PDB entry 4H3G | X-ray diffraction, 1.85 A resolution | chain A

Chain A:
Protein: Beta-secretase 1
From: Homo sapiens
Notes: EC 3.4.23.46
UniProtKB: P56817 (BACE1_HUMAN); residues 41-454 here = UniProt positions 41-454
Sequence (414 residues; row label = number of the first residue in the row):
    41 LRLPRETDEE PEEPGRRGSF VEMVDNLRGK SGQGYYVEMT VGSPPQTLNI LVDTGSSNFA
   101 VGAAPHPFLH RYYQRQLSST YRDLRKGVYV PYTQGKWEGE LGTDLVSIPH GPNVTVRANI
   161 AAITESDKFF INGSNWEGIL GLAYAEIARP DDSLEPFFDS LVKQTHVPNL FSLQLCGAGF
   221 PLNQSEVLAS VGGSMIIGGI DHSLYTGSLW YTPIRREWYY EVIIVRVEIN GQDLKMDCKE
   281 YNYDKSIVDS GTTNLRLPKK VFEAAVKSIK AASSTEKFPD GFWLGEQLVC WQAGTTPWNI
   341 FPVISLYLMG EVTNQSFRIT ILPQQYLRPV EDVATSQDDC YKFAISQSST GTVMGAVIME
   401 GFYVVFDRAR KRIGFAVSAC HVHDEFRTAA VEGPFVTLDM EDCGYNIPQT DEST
Unresolved in the structure: 41-57, 448-454
Disulfides: C216-C420, C278-C443, C330-C380
Small-molecule neighbours: 10Q (2-{(2E,4aR,7aR)-7a-[4-(3-cyanophenyl)thiophen-2-yl]-2-imino-3-methyl-4-oxooctahydro-6H-pyrrolo[3,4-d]pyrimidin-6-yl}pyridine-3-carbonitrile): S71, G72, Q73, G74, L91, D93, G95, S96, V130, Y132, W137, F169, I171, W176, I179, R189, D289, S290, G291, T292, T293
Curated features (UniProtKB/Swiss-Prot):
  - active site: D93, D289
  - modified residue (N6-acetyllysine): K126, K275, K279, K285, K299, K300, K307
  - glycosylation (N-linked (GlcNAc...) asparagine): N153, N172, N223, N354
  - mutagenesis: D93 (D93N: Decreases beta-cleaved soluble APP production), D284 (D284N: Almost abolishes beta-cleaved soluble APP production)

Overview:
Chain A binds compound 10Q. Curated annotation (UniProt) lists active-site residues D93 and D289 and 2
mutagenesis sites.
Chain A is Beta-secretase 1 (Homo sapiens); the structure, Structure of BACE Bound to
2-((7aR)-7a-(4-(3-cyanophenyl)thiophen-2-yl)-2-imino-3-methyl-4-oxohexahydro-1H-pyrrolo[3,4-d]pyrimidin-6(2H)-yl)nicotinonitrile,
was determined by X-ray diffraction (same publication as 4H3F, 4H3I, 4H1E, 4H3J and 4HA5).
